Entry 3N4M (X-ray diffraction, 2.99 A resolution); this record covers chains A and E of the 5 polymer chains in the assembly.

# Chain A
Protein: Catabolite gene activator
Source organism: Escherichia coli
UniProt: P0ACJ8 (CRP_ECOLI); residues 1-209 here correspond to UniProt positions 2-210 (UniProt number = residue number + 1)
Sequence (209 residues; numbered 1 to 209; the number before each row is that of its first residue):
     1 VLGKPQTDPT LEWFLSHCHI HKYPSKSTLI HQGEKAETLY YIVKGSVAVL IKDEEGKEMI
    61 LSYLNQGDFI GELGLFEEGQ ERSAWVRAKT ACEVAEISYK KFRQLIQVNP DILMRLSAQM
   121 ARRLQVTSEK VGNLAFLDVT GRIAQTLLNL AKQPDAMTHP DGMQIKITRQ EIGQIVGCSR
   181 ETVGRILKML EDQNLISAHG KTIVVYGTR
Not modelled in the structure: 1-6
Small-molecule neighbours: adenosine-3',5'-cyclic-monophosphate (CMP): Ile30, Val49, Leu61, Ser62, Leu64, Ile70, Gly71, Glu72, Leu73, Gly74, Glu81, Arg82, Ser83, Ala84, Val86, Tyr99, Arg123, Leu124, Thr127, Ser128

# Chain E
Molecule: 24-nt DNA strand
Sequence (24 nucleotides; each row starts with the number of its first residue):
    21 CTAGATCACA TTTTAGGAAA AAAG

# Chain A / chain E interface
Residue-residue contacts (16):
  Asp138(A) with DG24(E), phosphate contact
  Val139(A) with DG24(E), hydrogen bond to the phosphate
  Lys166(A) with DA35(E), salt bridge to the phosphate
  Cys178(A) with DA25(E), phosphate contact
  Ser179(A) with DA25(E), hydrogen bond to the phosphate; DT26(E), base contact
  Arg180(A) with DA28(E), base contact
  Glu181(A) with DT26(E), base contact; DC27(E), hydrogen bond to the base
  Thr182(A) with DG24(E), sugar contact; DA25(E), hydrogen bond to the phosphate
  Arg185(A) with DT26(E), hydrogen bond to the base
  Gly200(A) with DT33(E), phosphate contact; DT34(E), phosphate contact
  Lys201(A) with DT34(E), hydrogen bond to the phosphate; DA35(E), salt bridge to the phosphate
Also at the interface, not in a pair above, chain A (12 interface residues in all): His199
Also at the interface, not in a pair above, chain E (9 interface residues in all): DC29

# In short
Chain A and chain E form an interface of 12 and 9 residues respectively; the contacts include 6 hydrogen bonds
and 2 salt bridges. Polar pairs include Glu181(A)-DC27(E), Arg185(A)-DT26(E) and Val139(A)-DG24(E). Chain A
binds adenosine-3',5'-cyclic-monophosphate.
Chain A is Catabolite gene activator (Escherichia coli) and chain E is a 24-nt DNA strand; the structure, E.
coli RNA polymerase alpha subunit C-terminal domain in complex with CAP and DNA, was determined by X-ray
diffraction together with 5CIZ and 3N97 from the same study.
